9EUP - chains H and L of the 3 polymer chains in the assembly; structure by electron microscopy, 3.00 A resolution.

Chain H:
Name: 9D5 antibody, heavy chain
From: Mus musculus
Notes: antibody fragment or engineered binder
Chain sequence (240 residues; row label = number of the first residue in the row; numbers below 1 keep their minus sign (Met-18 is residue -18)):
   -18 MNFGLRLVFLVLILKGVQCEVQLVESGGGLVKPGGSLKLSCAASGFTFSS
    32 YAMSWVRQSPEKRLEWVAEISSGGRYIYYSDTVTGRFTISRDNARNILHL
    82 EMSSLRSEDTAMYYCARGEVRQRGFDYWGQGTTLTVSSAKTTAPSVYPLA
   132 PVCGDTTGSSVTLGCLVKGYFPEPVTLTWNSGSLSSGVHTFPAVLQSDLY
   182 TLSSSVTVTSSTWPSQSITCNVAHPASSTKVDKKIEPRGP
Disordered / not traced: -18 to 0, 220-221

Chain L:
Name: 9D5 antibody, light chain
From: Mus musculus
Notes: antibody fragment or engineered binder
Chain sequence (237 residues; numbered -21 to 215; the number before each row is that of its first residue; numbers below 1 keep their minus sign (Met-21 is residue -21)):
   -21 MDFQVQIFSFLLISASVAMSRGENVLTQSPAIMSTSPGEKVTMTCRASSS
    29 VGSSYLHWYQQKSGASPKLWIYSTSNLASGVPARFSGSGSGTSYSLTISS
    79 VEAEDAATYYCQQFSGYPLTFGSGTKLEMKRADAAPTVSIFPPSSEQLTS
   129 GGASVVCFLNNFYPKDINVKWKIDGSERQNGVLNSWTDQDSKDSTYSMSS
   179 TLTLTKDEYERHNSYTCEATHKTSTSPIVKSFNRNEC
Disordered / not traced: -21 to 0, 215
Disulfide bonds: Cys23-Cys89

How chain H and chain L interact:
Pairs across the interface (88):
  Val37(H) - Phe99(L)  hydrophobic
  Gln39(H) - Gln39(L)  hydrogen bond
  Gln39(H) - Tyr88(L)
  Lys43(H) - Tyr88(L)  hydrogen bond (backbone-side chain)
  Leu45(H) - Pro45(L)  hydrophobic
  Leu45(H) - Tyr88(L)  hydrophobic
  Leu45(H) - Phe99(L)
  Trp47(H) - Tyr95(L)  hydrophobic
  Trp47(H) - Pro96(L)  hydrophobic
  Trp47(H) - Leu97(L)
  Trp47(H) - Phe99(L)  hydrophobic
  Glu50(H) - Phe92(L)
  Glu50(H) - Tyr95(L)  hydrogen bond
  Tyr59(H) - Tyr95(L)
  Asp62(H) - Pro96(L)
  Tyr95(H) - Gln39(L)  hydrogen bond
  Tyr95(H) - Ser44(L)
  Gly99(H) - Phe92(L)
  Arg102(H) - Tyr33(L)
  Arg102(H) - His35(L)  hydrogen bond (backbone-side chain)
  Arg102(H) - Phe92(L)
  Arg102(H) - Tyr95(L)  hydrogen bond
  Gln103(H) - Ser32(L)
  Gln103(H) - Tyr33(L)  hydrogen bond
  Gln103(H) - His35(L)
  Gln103(H) - Tyr50(L)
  Gln103(H) - Ser51(L)  hydrogen bond (backbone-side chain)
  Arg104(H) - His35(L)
  Arg104(H) - Leu47(L)
  Arg104(H) - Tyr50(L)  hydrogen bond
  Gly105(H) - His35(L)  hydrogen bond (backbone-side chain)
  Gly105(H) - Tyr37(L)
  Gly105(H) - Phe92(L)
  Phe106(H) - Tyr37(L)  hydrogen bond (backbone-side chain)
  Phe106(H) - Leu47(L)
  Phe106(H) - Gln90(L)
  Phe106(H) - Phe92(L)  hydrophobic
  Phe106(H) - Phe99(L)  hydrophobic
  Trp109(H) - Tyr37(L)
  Trp109(H) - Ser44(L)
  Trp109(H) - Pro45(L)
  Trp109(H) - Phe99(L)  hydrophobic
  Gly110(H) - Ser44(L)  hydrogen bond (backbone-side chain)
  Val127(H) - Glu124(L)
  Tyr128(H) - Glu124(L)
  Tyr128(H) - Gln125(L)
  Tyr128(H) - Ser128(L)
  Pro129(H) - Ser122(L)  hydrogen bond (backbone-side chain)
  Pro129(H) - Glu124(L)
  Leu130(H) - Phe119(L)  hydrophobic
  Leu130(H) - Ser122(L)
  Leu130(H) - Phe136(L)  hydrophobic
  Ala131(H) - Phe119(L)
  Ala131(H) - Pro120(L)
  Pro132(H) - Phe119(L)
  Val133(H) - Ile118(L)  hydrophobic
  Val133(H) - Pro120(L)  hydrophobic
  Val133(H) - Phe210(L)  hydrophobic
  Thr143(H) - Ser117(L)
  Thr143(H) - Phe119(L)
  Thr143(H) - Asn138(L)
  Leu144(H) - Phe119(L)  hydrophobic
  Gly145(H) - Phe119(L)
  Leu147(H) - Val134(L)  hydrophobic
  Lys149(H) - Ser132(L)
  His170(H) - Asn138(L)  hydrogen bond (side chain-backbone)
  His170(H) - Asn139(L)
  His170(H) - Asp168(L)  salt bridge
  His170(H) - Ser175(L)
  Phe172(H) - Phe136(L)  hydrophobic
  Phe172(H) - Ser163(L)
  Phe172(H) - Ser175(L)
  Phe172(H) - Met176(L)
  Phe172(H) - Ser177(L)
  Pro173(H) - Ser163(L)  hydrogen bond (backbone-side chain)
  Pro173(H) - Trp164(L)
  Pro173(H) - Thr165(L)
  Val175(H) - Leu161(L)  hydrophobic
  Val175(H) - Asn162(L)
  Val175(H) - Ser163(L)
  Thr182(H) - Leu161(L)
  Ser184(H) - Phe136(L)
  Ser184(H) - Ser177(L)  hydrogen bond
  Ser185(H) - Phe136(L)
  Ser186(H) - Phe136(L)
  Ser186(H) - Asn138(L)  hydrogen bond
  Thr188(H) - Asn138(L)
  Lys214(H) - Glu124(L)  salt bridge
Interface residues without a listed pair, chain H (41 interface residues in all): Asp107, Arg219
Interface residues without a listed pair, chain L (44 interface residues in all): Glu1, Ala43, Thr181, Glu214

Summary:
41 residues of chain H face 44 of chain L across their interface, with 17 hydrogen bonds and 2 salt bridges.
Polar contacts include His170(H)-Asp168(L), Lys214(H)-Glu124(L) and Gln39(H)-Gln39(L).
Chain H is 9D5 antibody, heavy chain and chain L is 9D5 antibody, light chain, both from Mus musculus; the
structure, Inhibitor-free outward-open structure of Drosophila dopamine transporter, was determined by
electron microscopy (same publication as 9EUO).
